PDB entry 7XAT | electron microscopy, 2.85 A resolution | chains A and F of the 6 polymer chains in the assembly

# Chain A
Name: Somatostatin receptor type 2, LargeBit
From: Homo sapiens
Reference sequence: P30874 (SSR2_HUMAN); residues 1-359 carry their UniProt numbers (359 of 517 residues fall inside the UniProt entry; the rest is not from it)
Amino-acid sequence (563 residues; numbered -45 to 517; the number before each row is that of its first residue; numbers below 1 keep their minus sign (Met-45 is residue -45)):
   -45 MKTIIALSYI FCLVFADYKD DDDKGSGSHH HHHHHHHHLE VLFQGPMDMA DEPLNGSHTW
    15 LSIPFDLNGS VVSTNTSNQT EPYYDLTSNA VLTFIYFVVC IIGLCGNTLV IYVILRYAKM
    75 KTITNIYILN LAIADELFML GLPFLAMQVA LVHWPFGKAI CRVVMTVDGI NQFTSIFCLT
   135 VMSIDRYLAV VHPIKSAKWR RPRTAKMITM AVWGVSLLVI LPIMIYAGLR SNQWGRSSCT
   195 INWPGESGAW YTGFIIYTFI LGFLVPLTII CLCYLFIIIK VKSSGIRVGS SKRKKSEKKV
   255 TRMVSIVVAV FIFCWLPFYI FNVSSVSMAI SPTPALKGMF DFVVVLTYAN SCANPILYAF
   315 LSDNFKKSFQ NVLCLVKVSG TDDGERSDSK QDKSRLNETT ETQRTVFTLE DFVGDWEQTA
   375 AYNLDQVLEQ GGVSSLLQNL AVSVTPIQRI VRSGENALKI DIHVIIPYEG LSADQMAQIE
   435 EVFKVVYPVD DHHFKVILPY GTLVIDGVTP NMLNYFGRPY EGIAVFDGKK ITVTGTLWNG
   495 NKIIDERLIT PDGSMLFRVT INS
Not modelled in the structure: -45 to 40, 327-517
Sequence notes: initiating methionine (-45); expression tag (-44 to 0)
Reported in the primary citation:
  - mutagenesis - D122A, Y302A: abolished signaling with Somatostatin-14 (chain F)
  - mutagenesis - Q126A (from 10-8 to 10-7 M), F208A: decreased signaling with Somatostatin-14 (chain F)
  - mutagenesis - F208A: unchanged signaling in response to SST14
  - specificity-determining residues: Gln102, Asn276, Phe294
  - mutagenesis - Q102A, Q102S, Q126A, F208A: decreased signaling in response to octreotide
  - mutagenesis - Q126A, F208A, N276Q, F294S: abolished signaling in response to lanreotide
  - mutagenesis - Q102S: decreased signaling in response to lanreotide
  - mutagenesis - N276Q, F294S: abolished signaling in response to octreotide

# Chain F
Name: Somatostatin-14
Reference sequence: P61278 (SMS_HUMAN); residues 1-14 here correspond to UniProt positions 103-116 (UniProt number = residue number + 102)
Amino-acid sequence (14 residues; numbered 1 to 14; the number before each row is that of its first residue):
     1 AGCKNFFWKT FTSC
Not modelled in the structure: 1-2
Disulfide bonds: Cys3-Cys14

# Interface between chain A and chain F
Residue-residue contacts (27; chain A residue first):
  Leu99(A) - Lys9(F)
  Met119(A) - Thr10(F)
  Asp122(A) - Lys9(F)  salt bridge
  Gln126(A) - Trp8(F)
  Gln187(A) - Ser13(F)
  Ser192(A) - Thr12(F)
  Cys193(A) - Thr10(F)
  Thr194(A) - Thr10(F)
  Thr194(A) - Thr12(F)
  Trp204(A) - Phe7(F)
  Tyr205(A) - Lys4(F)
  Tyr205(A) - Phe7(F)  hydrophobic
  Ile209(A) - Phe7(F)  hydrophobic
  Thr212(A) - Trp8(F)
  Phe272(A) - Trp8(F)
  Phe275(A) - Phe6(F)
  Asn276(A) - Phe7(F)
  Asn276(A) - Trp8(F)
  Ser279(A) - Phe6(F)
  Pro286(A) - Asn5(F)
  Pro286(A) - Cys14(F)
  Phe294(A) - Asn5(F)
  Phe294(A) - Phe6(F)  hydrophobic
  Phe294(A) - Phe7(F)
  Phe294(A) - Thr10(F)
  Val298(A) - Lys9(F)
  Tyr302(A) - Lys9(F)  hydrogen bond
Also at the interface, not in a pair above, chain A (29 interface residues in all): Gln102, Gly123, Phe127, Ile177, Arg184, Ile195, Glu200, Phe208, Leu290
Also at the interface, not in a pair above, chain F (11 interface residues in all): Phe11
The authors on this interface:
  - residue pairs: Asp122(A)-Lys9(F) (salt bridge), Gln126(A)-Lys9(F), Phe208(A)-Trp8(F) (pi stacking), Phe272(A)-Trp8(F) (pi stacking), Tyr302(A)-Lys9(F) (cation-pi contact)
  - interface residues, chain A: Gln102(A), Asp122(A), Gln126(A), Phe208(A), Phe272(A), Asn276(A), Tyr302(A)

# Overview
29 residues of chain A and 11 residues of chain F are in contact, with 1 hydrogen bond and 1 salt bridge.
Among the polar pairs are Asp122(A)-Lys9(F) and Tyr302(A)-Lys9(F). The authors report a salt bridge between
Asp122(A) and Lys9(F); a contact between Gln126(A) and Lys9(F); pi stacking between Phe208(A) and Trp8(F) and
Phe272(A) and Trp8(F). The paper reports that Q102A, Q102S and Q126A of chain A, among others, reduce
signaling in response to octreotide; interface residues Gln102(A), Asp122(A) and Gln126(A) among others; 8
substitutions were tested in all.
Here chain A is Somatostatin receptor type 2, LargeBit (Homo sapiens) and chain F is Somatostatin-14. Entry
7XAT (Structure of somatostatin receptor 2 bound with SST14) was determined by electron microscopy, deposited
together with 7XAU and 7XAV.
